Entry 7USB (electron microscopy, 3.10 A resolution); this record covers chain A.

== Chain A ==
Molecule: Spike glycoprotein
Source organism: unidentified human coronavirus
Notes: fragment: CCoV-HuPn-2018 S domain 0 in swung out conformation
UniProt: A0A8E6CMP0 (A0A8E6CMP0_9ALPC); numbering as in UniProt (aligned over 17-321)
Sequence (337 residues; row label = number of the first residue in the row; numbers below 1 keep their minus sign (Met-15 is residue -15)):
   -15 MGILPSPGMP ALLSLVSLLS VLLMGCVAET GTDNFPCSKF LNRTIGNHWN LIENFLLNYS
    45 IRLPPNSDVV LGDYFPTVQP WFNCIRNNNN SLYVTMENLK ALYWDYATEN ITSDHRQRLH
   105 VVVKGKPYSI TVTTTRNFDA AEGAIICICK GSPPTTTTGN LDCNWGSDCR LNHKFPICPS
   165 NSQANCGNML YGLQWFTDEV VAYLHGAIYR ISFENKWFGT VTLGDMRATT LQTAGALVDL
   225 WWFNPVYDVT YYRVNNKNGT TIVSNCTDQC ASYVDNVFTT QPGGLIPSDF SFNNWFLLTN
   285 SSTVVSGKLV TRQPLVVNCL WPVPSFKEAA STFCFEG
Disordered / not traced: -15 to 20, 71-72, 93-98, 126-127, 168, 208-223, 261-321
Sequence notes: initiating methionine (-15); expression tag (-14 to 16)
Disulfides: Cys21-Cys68, Cys131-Cys147, Cys133-Cys153, Cys162-Cys170, Cys250-Cys254
Covalently attached groups: N-acetylglucosamine (NAG) linked to Asn26, Asn42, Asn242, Asn249

== Overview ==
Covalently linked N-acetylglucosamine: at Asn26, Asn42, Asn242 and Asn249.
Chain A is Spike glycoprotein (unidentified human coronavirus); the structure, CCoV-HuPn-2018 S in the swung
out conformation (local refinement of domain 0), was determined by electron microscopy, deposited together
with 7U0L, 7US6, 7US9 and 7USA.
